PDB entry 7O73 | electron microscopy, 3.40 A resolution | chains R and T of the 30 polymer chains in the assembly

# Chain R
Protein: Transcription initiation factor IIF subunit beta
Organism: Saccharomyces cerevisiae (strain ATCC 204508 / S288c)
Notes: EC 3.6.4.12
UniProtKB: P41896 (T2FB_YEAST); residues 1-400 here = UniProt positions 1-400
Sequence (400 residues; numbered 1 to 400; the number before each row is that of its first residue):
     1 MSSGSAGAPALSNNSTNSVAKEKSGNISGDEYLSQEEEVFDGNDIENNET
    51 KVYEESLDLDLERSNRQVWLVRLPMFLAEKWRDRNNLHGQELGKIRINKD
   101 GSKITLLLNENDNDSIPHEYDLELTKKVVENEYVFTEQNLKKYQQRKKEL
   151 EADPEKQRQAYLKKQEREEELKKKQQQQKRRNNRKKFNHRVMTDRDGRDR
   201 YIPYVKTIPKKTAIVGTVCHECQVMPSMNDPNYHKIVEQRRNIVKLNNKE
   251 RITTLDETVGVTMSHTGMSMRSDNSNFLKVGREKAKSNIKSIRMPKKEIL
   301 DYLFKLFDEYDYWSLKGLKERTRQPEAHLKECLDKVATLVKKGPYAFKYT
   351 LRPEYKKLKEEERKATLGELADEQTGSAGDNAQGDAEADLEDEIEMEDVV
Unresolved in the structure: 1-37, 145-197, 359-400
Swiss-Prot annotation at these positions:
  - modified residue (Phosphoserine): Ser28, Ser34, Ser56

# Chain T
Molecule: Template DNA
Sequence (106 nucleotides; row label = number of the first residue in the row):
     1 TGACACAGCGCAGTTGTGCTATGATATTTTTATGTATGTACAACACACAT
    51 CGGAGGTGAATCGAACGTTCCATAGCTATTATATACACAGCGTGCTACTG
   101 TTCTCG
Unresolved in the structure: 1-31, 97-106

# Interface between chain R and chain T
Pairs across the interface (6):
  Lys290(R) - DT77(T)  base contact
  Leu315(R) - DC70(T)  phosphate contact
  Lys330(R) - DC71(T)  salt bridge to the phosphate
  Lys341(R) - DC70(T)  sugar contact
  Phe347(R) - DT69(T)  sugar contact
  Tyr349(R) - DC70(T)  phosphate contact
Also at the interface, not in a pair above, chain R (8 interface residues in all): Lys316, Leu339

# In short
The interface between chain R and chain T involves 8 residues on one side and 4 on the other, with 1 salt
bridge. The salt-bridged pair is Lys330(R)-DC71(T).
Here chain R is Transcription initiation factor IIF subunit beta (Saccharomyces cerevisiae (strain ATCC 204508
/ S288c)) and chain T is Template DNA. Entry 7O73 (Yeast RNA polymerase II transcription pre-initiation
complex with closed distorted promoter DNA) was determined by electron microscopy together with 7O4I, 7O4J,
7O4K, 7O4L, 7O72 and 7O75 from the same study.
